Entry 5X0W (X-ray diffraction, 3.00 A resolution); this record covers chains A and B.

Chain A:
Molecule: E3 ubiquitin-protein ligase RNF31
From: Homo sapiens
Notes: EC 6.3.2.-
UniProt: Q96EP0 (RNF31_HUMAN); numbering as in UniProt (aligned over 480-639)
Chain sequence (166 residues; numbered 474 to 639; the number before each row is that of its first residue):
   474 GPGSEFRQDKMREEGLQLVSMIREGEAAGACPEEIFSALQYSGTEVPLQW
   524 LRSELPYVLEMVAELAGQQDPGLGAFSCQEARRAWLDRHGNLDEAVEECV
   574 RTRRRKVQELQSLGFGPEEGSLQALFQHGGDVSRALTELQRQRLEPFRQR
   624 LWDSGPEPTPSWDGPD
Unresolved in the structure: 474-479, 547, 588-593, 616-639
Differences from the reference sequence: expression tag (474-479)
Modified / non-standard residues: Mse484 (selenomethionine; parent Met); Mse494 (selenomethionine; parent Met); Mse534 (selenomethionine; parent Met)

Chain B:
Molecule: Sharpin
From: Homo sapiens
UniProt: Q9H0F6 (SHRPN_HUMAN); numbering as in UniProt (aligned over 206-309)
Chain sequence (108 residues; row label = number of the first residue in the row):
   202 GPGSSVQLQEACFPPGPIRLQVTLEDAASAASAASSAHVALQVHPHCTVA
   252 ALQEQVFSELGFPPAVQRWVIGRCLCVPERSLASYGVRQDGDPAFLYLLS
   302 APREAPAT
Unresolved in the structure: 202-216, 232-235, 303-309
Differences from the reference sequence: expression tag (202-205)

Chain A / chain B interface:
Residue-residue contacts (36; chain A residue first):
  Mse484(A) - Gly273(B)
  Mse484(A) - Gly287(B)
  Mse484(A) - Pro294(B)  hydrophobic
  Arg485(A) - Pro294(B)
  Arg485(A) - Phe296(B)
  Glu487(A) - Gly273(B)
  Glu487(A) - Arg274(B)
  Gly488(A) - Val271(B)
  Gly488(A) - Gly273(B)  hydrogen bond (backbone-backbone)
  Gly488(A) - Phe296(B)
  Leu489(A) - Glu226(B)
  Leu489(A) - Phe296(B)  hydrophobic
  Leu491(A) - Val271(B)  hydrophobic
  Leu491(A) - Cys275(B)
  Leu491(A) - Leu276(B)
  Val492(A) - Glu226(B)
  Val492(A) - Phe296(B)  hydrophobic
  Val492(A) - Tyr298(B)  hydrophobic
  Ile495(A) - Val271(B)  hydrophobic
  Ile495(A) - Tyr298(B)
  Arg496(A) - Glu226(B)  salt bridge
  Arg496(A) - Asp227(B)  hydrogen bond (side chain-backbone)
  Arg496(A) - Ala228(B)
  Arg496(A) - Ser230(B)
  Arg496(A) - Tyr298(B)
  Glu499(A) - Ala228(B)
  Glu499(A) - Tyr298(B)  hydrogen bond
  Glu499(A) - Leu300(B)
  Glu499(A) - Ser301(B)
  Pro505(A) - Arg269(B)
  Glu506(A) - Arg269(B)  salt bridge
  Phe509(A) - Arg274(B)
  Phe509(A) - Cys275(B)  hydrophobic
  Phe509(A) - Leu276(B)
  His562(A) - Leu276(B)
  His562(A) - Val278(B)
Interface residues without a listed pair, chain B (21 interface residues in all): Ala229, Cys277, Tyr286, Asp293

In short:
14 residues of chain A and 21 residues of chain B are in contact, with 3 hydrogen bonds and 2 salt bridges.
Polar pairs include Arg496(A)-Glu226(B), Glu506(A)-Arg269(B) and Arg496(A)-Asp227(B).
Here chain A is E3 ubiquitin-protein ligase RNF31 and chain B is Sharpin, both from Homo sapiens. Entry 5X0W
(Molecular mechanism for the binding between Sharpin and HOIP) was determined by X-ray diffraction.
